Entry 6USJ (electron microscopy, 10.50 A resolution (very low resolution: no residue pairs are listed; an interface is given only as per-side residue counts)); this record covers chains I and F of the 22 polymer chains in the assembly.

== Chain I ==
Molecule: Widom 601 DNA
Organism: synthetic construct
Sequence (165 nucleotides; each row starts with the number of its first residue; numbers below 1 keep their minus sign (DA-83 is residue -83)):
   -83 ATCCACAAGG CCTGGATGTA TATATCTGAC ACGTGCCTGG AGACTAGGGA GTAATCCCCT
   -23 TGGCGGTTAA AACGCGGGGG ACAGCGCGTA CGTGCGTTTA AGCGGTGCTA GAGCTGTCTA
    37 CGACCAATTG AGCGGCCTCG GCACCGGATT CTCAGGCCTG GCGAT
Disordered / not traced: -83 to -82, 79-81

== Chain F ==
Name: Histone H4
Organism: Homo sapiens
UniProtKB: P62805 (H4_HUMAN); residues 0-102 here correspond to UniProt positions 1-103 (UniProt number = residue number + 1)
Amino-acid sequence (106 residues; row label = number of the first residue in the row; numbers below 1 keep their minus sign (Gly-3 is residue -3)):
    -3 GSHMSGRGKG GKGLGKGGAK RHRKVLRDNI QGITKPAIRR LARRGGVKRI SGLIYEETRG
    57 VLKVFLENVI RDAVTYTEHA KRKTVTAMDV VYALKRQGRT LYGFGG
Disordered / not traced: -3 to 15
Sequence notes: expression tag (-3 to -1)
Curated features (UniProtKB/Swiss-Prot):
  - DNA-binding region: Lys16 to Lys20
  - modified residue: Ser1 (N-acetylserine), Arg3 (Asymmetric dimethylarginine), Lys5 (N6-(2-hydroxyisobutyryl)lysine), Lys8 (N6-(2-hydroxyisobutyryl)lysine), Lys12 (N6-(2-hydroxyisobutyryl)lysine), Lys16 (N6-(2-hydroxyisobutyryl)lysine), Lys20 (N6,N6,N6-trimethyllysine), Lys31 (N6-(2-hydroxyisobutyryl)lysine), Lys44 (N6-(2-hydroxyisobutyryl)lysine), Ser47 (Phosphoserine), Tyr51 (Phosphotyrosine), Lys59 (N6-(2-hydroxyisobutyryl)lysine), Lys77 (N6-(2-hydroxyisobutyryl)lysine), Lys79 (N6-(2-hydroxyisobutyryl)lysine), Thr80 (Phosphothreonine), Tyr88 (Phosphotyrosine), Lys91 (N6-(2-hydroxyisobutyryl)lysine)
  - cross-link (Glycyl lysine isopeptide (Lys-Gly)): Lys12 (interchain with G-Cter in SUMO2), Lys20 (interchain with G-Cter in SUMO2), Lys31 (interchain with G-Cter in SUMO2), Lys59 (interchain with G-Cter in SUMO2), Lys79 (interchain with G-Cter in SUMO2), Lys91 (interchain with G-Cter in SUMO2)

== Chain I / chain F interface ==
At this resolution (10 A) residue pairs are not listed: 9 residues of chain I and 13 of chain F lie at the interface.

== Overview ==
Chain I and chain F form an interface of 9 and 13 residues respectively. Curated annotation (UniProt) lists a
DNA-binding region on chain F.
Chain I is Widom 601 DNA (synthetic construct) and chain F is Histone H4 (Homo sapiens); the structure,
Structure of two nucleosomes bridged by human PARP2, was determined by electron microscopy.
